Entry 1DIQ (X-ray diffraction, 2.75 A resolution); this record covers chains B and D of the 4 polymer chains in the assembly.

# Chain B
Molecule: P-cresol methylhydroxylase
Organism: Pseudomonas putida
Notes: EC 1.17.99.1; fragment: flavoprotein subunit
UniProtKB: P09788 (DH4C_PSEPU); residue numbers follow UniProt; this construct covers 1-521
Amino-acid sequence (521 residues; numbered 1 to 521; the number before each row is that of its first residue):
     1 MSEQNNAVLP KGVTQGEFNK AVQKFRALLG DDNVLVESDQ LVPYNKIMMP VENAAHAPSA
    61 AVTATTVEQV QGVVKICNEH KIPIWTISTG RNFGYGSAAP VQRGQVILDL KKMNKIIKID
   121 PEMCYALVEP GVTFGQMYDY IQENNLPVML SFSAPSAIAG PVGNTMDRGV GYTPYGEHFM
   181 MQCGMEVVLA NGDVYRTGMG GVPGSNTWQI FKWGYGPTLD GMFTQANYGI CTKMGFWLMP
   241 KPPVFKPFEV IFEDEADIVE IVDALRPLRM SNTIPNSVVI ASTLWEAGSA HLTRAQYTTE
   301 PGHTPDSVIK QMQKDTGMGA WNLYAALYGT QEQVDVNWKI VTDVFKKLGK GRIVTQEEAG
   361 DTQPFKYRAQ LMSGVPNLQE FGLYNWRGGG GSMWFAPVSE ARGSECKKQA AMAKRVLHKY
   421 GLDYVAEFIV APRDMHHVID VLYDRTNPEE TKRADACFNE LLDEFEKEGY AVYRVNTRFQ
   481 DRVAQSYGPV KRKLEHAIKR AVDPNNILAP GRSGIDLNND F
Disordered / not traced: 1-6
Covalently attached groups: flavin-adenine dinucleotide (FAD) linked to Tyr384
Small-molecule neighbours:
  - FAD (flavin-adenine dinucleotide): Trp85, Thr86, Ile87, Ser88, Thr89, Gly90, Arg91, Asn92, Phe93, Tyr95, Ser97, Leu110, Pro130, Ser153, Ala154, Pro155, Ala159, Gly160, Val162, Gly163, Asn164, Met166, Asp167, Gly169, Val170, Tyr172, Gly229, Ile230, Cys231, Glu380, Phe381, Leu383, Trp394, Tyr473, Arg474, Arg512
  - heme c (HEC): Leu378, Phe381, Asn385
  - P-cresol (PCR): Tyr95, Val170, Tyr172, Trp285, Glu380, Trp394, Glu427, Ile429, Val438, Tyr473, Arg474
Curated features (UniProtKB/Swiss-Prot):
  - modified residue: Tyr384 (O-8alpha-FAD tyrosine)

# Chain D
Molecule: P-cresol methylhydroxylase
Organism: Pseudomonas putida
Notes: EC 1.17.99.1; fragment: cytochrome subunit
UniProtKB: P09787 (CY4C_PSEPU); residues 601-680 here correspond to UniProt positions 34-113 (UniProt number = residue number - 567)
Amino-acid sequence (80 residues; row label = number of the first residue in the row):
   601 DSQWGSGKNL YDKVCGHCHK PEVGVGPVLE GRGLPEAYIK DIVRNGFRAM PAFPASYVDD
   661 ESLTQVAEYL SSLPAPAAQP
Disordered / not traced: 601, 676-680
Covalently attached groups: heme c (HEC) linked to Cys615, Cys618
Ion coordination: heme c Fe: His619, Met650
Small-molecule neighbours: heme c (HEC): Val614, His619, Val625, Gly626, Pro627, Leu629, Arg632, Leu634, Tyr638, Ile639, Ile642, Val643, Phe647, Arg648, Ala649, Met650, Pro651, Phe653, Val658, Val666
Curated features (UniProtKB/Swiss-Prot):
  - binding site (heme c): Cys615, Cys618, His619, Met650

# How chain B and chain D interact
Pairs across the interface (39):
  Val42(B) - Arg644(D)
  Val42(B) - Asn645(D)
  Pro43(B) - Arg644(D)
  Pro43(B) - Ala652(D)
  Pro43(B) - Phe653(D)
  Pro43(B) - Pro654(D)  hydrophobic
  Tyr44(B) - Pro654(D)
  Tyr44(B) - Ser656(D)
  Lys46(B) - Asn645(D)
  Lys46(B) - Gly646(D)
  Lys46(B) - Arg648(D)  hydrogen bond (side chain-backbone)
  Lys46(B) - Met650(D)  hydrogen bond (side chain-backbone)
  Lys46(B) - Ala652(D)
  Arg91(B) - Ala652(D)  hydrogen bond (side chain-backbone)
  Arg91(B) - Phe653(D)
  Arg91(B) - Pro654(D)
  Phe93(B) - Pro651(D)  hydrophobic
  Asp109(B) - Ser656(D)  hydrogen bond
  Lys111(B) - Ser656(D)
  Lys111(B) - Tyr657(D)
  Thr133(B) - Tyr657(D)
  Asp139(B) - Lys613(D)  salt bridge
  Ala157(B) - His617(D)
  Ile158(B) - Val614(D)  hydrophobic
  Ile158(B) - Tyr657(D)  hydrogen bond (backbone-side chain)
  His291(B) - Val623(D)  hydrogen bond (side chain-backbone)
  His291(B) - Gly624(D)
  His291(B) - Val625(D)
  Leu378(B) - His617(D)
  Leu378(B) - Cys618(D)  hydrophobic
  Leu378(B) - Val625(D)
  Gln379(B) - Val623(D)
  Gln379(B) - Val625(D)
  Phe381(B) - Val625(D)  hydrophobic
  Tyr384(B) - Ala649(D)
  Asn385(B) - Val625(D)  hydrogen bond (side chain-backbone)
  Asn385(B) - Ala649(D)
  Gly390(B) - Arg648(D)
  Gly390(B) - Ala649(D)
Other interface residues (no listed pair), chain B (27 interface residues in all): Thr63, Thr89, Lys112, Pro376, Asn377, Gly382, Gly389, Thr446
Other interface residues (no listed pair), chain D (20 interface residues in all): Phe647

# Overview
27 residues of chain B face 20 of chain D across their interface; the contacts include 7 hydrogen bonds and 1
salt bridge. Among the polar pairs are Asp139(B)-Lys613(D), Lys46(B)-Arg648(D) and Lys46(B)-Met650(D). Bound
to chain B: P-cresol and heme c.
Chain B is P-cresol methylhydroxylase and chain D is P-cresol methylhydroxylase, both from Pseudomonas putida;
the structure, Crystal structure of P-cresol methylhydroxylase with substrate bound, was determined by X-ray
diffraction together with 1DII from the same study.
